2J8D - chains H and L of the 3 polymer chains in the assembly; structure by X-ray diffraction, 2.07 A resolution.

Chain H:
Name: Reaction center protein H chain
Source organism: Rhodobacter sphaeroides
UniProt: P0C0Y7 (RCEH_RHOSH); numbering as in UniProt (aligned over 1-260)
Sequence (260 residues; numbered 1 to 260; the number before each row is that of its first residue):
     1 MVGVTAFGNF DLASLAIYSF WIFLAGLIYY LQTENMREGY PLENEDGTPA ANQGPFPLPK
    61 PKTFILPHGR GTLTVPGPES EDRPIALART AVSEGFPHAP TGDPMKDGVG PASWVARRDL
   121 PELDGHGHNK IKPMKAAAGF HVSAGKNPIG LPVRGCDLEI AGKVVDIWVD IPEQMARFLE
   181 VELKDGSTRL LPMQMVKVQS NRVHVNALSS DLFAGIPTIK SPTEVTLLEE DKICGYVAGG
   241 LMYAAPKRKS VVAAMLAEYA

Chain L:
Name: Reaction center protein L chain
Source organism: Rhodobacter sphaeroides
UniProt: P0C0Y8 (RCEL_RHOSH); residue numbers follow UniProt; this construct covers 1-281
Sequence (281 residues; each row starts with the number of its first residue):
     1 ALLSFERKYR VPGGTLVGGN LFDFWVGPFY VGFFGVATFF FAALGIILIA WSAVLQGTWN
    61 PQLISVYPPA LEYGLGGAPL AKGGLWQIIT ICATGAFVSW ALREVEICRK LGIGYHIPFA
   121 FAFAILAYLT LVLFRPVMMG AWGYAFPYGI WTHLDWVSNT GYTYGNFHYN PAHMIAISFF
   181 FTNALALALH GALVLSAANP EKGKEMRTPD HEDTFFRDLV GYSIGTLGIH RLGLLLSLSA
   241 VFFSALCMII TGTIWFDQWV DWWQWWVKLP WWANIPGGIN G
Metal / ion sites: bacteriochlorophyll a Mg near H173 (its only coordinating residue here); Fe ion: H190, H230 (shared with 3 residues of chain M)
Residues lining bound ligands:
  - bacteriochlorophyll a (BCL), molecule 1: I46, I49, Y128, L131, F146, I150, W151, H153, L154, W156, V157
  - bacteriochlorophyll a (BCL), molecule 2: F97, F121, A124, I125, A127, Y128, L131, W156, V157, S158, T160, G161, F167, H168, H173, A176, I177, F180, F181, V241, S244, A245, C247, M248
  - bacteriochlorophyll a (BCL), molecule 3: V157, H168, F181
  - bacteriochlorophyll a (BCL), molecule 4: H168, H173, M174, I177, S178, F181, T182, L185
  - bacteriopheophytin a (BPH), molecule 1: T38, F41, A42, G45, I49, I89, C92, A93, A96, F97, W100, E104, I117, A120, F121, F123, A124, Y128, F146, Y148, G149, I150, H153, F180, S237, L238, V241
  - bacteriopheophytin a (BPH), molecule 2: F181, A184, L185, A188, L189, F216, L219, V220
  - heptane-1,2,3-triol (HTO), molecule 1: F40, F41, L44, I88, I91, C92
  - heptane-1,2,3-triol (HTO), molecule 2: W86, Q87, T90, I91, T94, L133, W142
  - ubiquinone-10 (U10), molecule 1: V26, F29, Y30, V31, G35, T38, F39, W100, R103
  - ubiquinone-10 (U10), molecule 2: T182, L185, A186, L189, H190, L193, V194, E212, D213, F216, V220, Y222, S223, I224, G225, T226, I229, L232

Interface between chain H and chain L:
Contacting residue pairs - 73 pairs, chain H then chain L:
  G39(H) - L3(L)
  G39(H) - S4(L)  hydrogen bond (backbone-backbone)
  G39(H) - F5(L)
  Y40(H) - L3(L)  hydrophobic
  L42(H) - A1(L)  hydrophobic
  L42(H) - L2(L)
  L42(H) - L3(L)  hydrophobic
  E43(H) - A1(L)
  E43(H) - L2(L)  hydrogen bond (backbone-backbone)
  E43(H) - S4(L)
  E45(H) - R7(L)
  A50(H) - A1(L)  hydrophobic
  K62(H) - N199(L)  hydrogen bond
  F64(H) - A198(L)
  F64(H) - M206(L)  hydrophobic
  I65(H) - K204(L)
  I65(H) - E205(L)
  I65(H) - M206(L)  hydrogen bond (backbone-backbone)
  L66(H) - E205(L)
  L66(H) - M206(L)  hydrophobic
  P67(H) - E205(L)
  P67(H) - M206(L)
  H68(H) - E205(L)
  E79(H) - S4(L)  hydrogen bond
  E81(H) - S4(L)
  E81(H) - F5(L)
  E81(H) - K8(L)  salt bridge
  R83(H) - K8(L)
  I85(H) - K8(L)
  L87(H) - R7(L)
  L87(H) - K8(L)
  L87(H) - V11(L)  hydrophobic
  A88(H) - R7(L)
  R89(H) - R7(L)
  G95(H) - F24(L)
  G95(H) - W25(L)  hydrogen bond (backbone-backbone)
  F96(H) - F24(L)  hydrophobic
  P97(H) - R10(L)
  P97(H) - V11(L)
  P97(H) - P12(L)
  P97(H) - D23(L)
  P97(H) - W25(L)
  H98(H) - R7(L)
  H98(H) - R10(L)  hydrogen bond (backbone-backbone)
  H98(H) - V11(L)
  H98(H) - P12(L)
  V109(H) - K8(L)
  G110(H) - K8(L)  hydrogen bond (backbone-backbone)
  G110(H) - Y9(L)
  G110(H) - V11(L)
  P111(H) - V11(L)
  P111(H) - K110(L)
  P111(H) - L111(L)
  P111(H) - G112(L)
  S113(H) - K8(L)
  S113(H) - Y9(L)
  W114(H) - K8(L)
  V115(H) - Y9(L)
  D124(H) - D210(L)
  G125(H) - T208(L)
  G125(H) - D210(L)  hydrogen bond (backbone-side chain)
  K130(H) - P209(L)
  P172(H) - D210(L)
  E173(H) - P209(L)
  E173(H) - T226(L)  hydrogen bond
  M175(H) - L227(L)  hydrophobic
  A238(H) - G112(L)
  M242(H) - P12(L)
  M242(H) - G13(L)
  M242(H) - G14(L)
  M242(H) - R109(L)
  M242(H) - K110(L)
  Y243(H) - V11(L)
Interface residues without a listed pair, chain H (43 interface residues in all): P41, N52, E94, A99, P100
Interface residues without a listed pair, chain L (31 interface residues in all): D213

Overview:
43 residues of chain H and 31 residues of chain L are in contact, with 10 hydrogen bonds and 1 salt bridge.
Polar pairs include E81(H)-K8(L), K62(H)-N199(L) and E79(H)-S4(L). Chain L binds 4 copies of
bacteriochlorophyll a, bacteriopheophytin a, ubiquinone-10 and heptane-1,2,3-triol.
Here chain H is Reaction center protein H chain and chain L is Reaction center protein L chain, both from
Rhodobacter sphaeroides. Entry 2J8D (X-ray high resolution structure of the photosynthetic reaction center
from Rb. sphaeroides at pH 8 in ...) was determined by X-ray diffraction (same publication as 2J8C, 2UWS,
2UWT, 2UWU, 2UWV, 2UWW and 7 further entries).
